Entry 5XP1 (X-ray diffraction, 2.88 A resolution); this record covers chain A.

# Chain A
Name: Immunoglobulin kappa variable 1D-33
Organism: Homo sapiens
UniProtKB: P01593 (KVD33_HUMAN); residues 0-95 here correspond to UniProt positions 22-117 (UniProt number = residue number + 22)
Sequence (109 residues; row label = number of the first residue in the row; numbering starts at 0):
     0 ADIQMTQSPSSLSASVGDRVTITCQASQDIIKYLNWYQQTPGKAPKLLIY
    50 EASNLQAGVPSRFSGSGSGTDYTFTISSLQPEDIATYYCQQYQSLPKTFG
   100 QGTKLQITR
Construct notes: expression tag (96-108)
UniProt features mapped onto this chain:
  - region: D1 to C23 (Framework-1), Q24 to I29, Y32 to N34 (Complementarity-determining-1), W35 to Y49 (Framework-2), G57 to C88 (Framework-3), Q89 to Y91, L94, P95 (Complementarity-determining-3)
Disulfide bonds: C23-C88

# In short
Chain A is Immunoglobulin kappa variable 1D-33 (Homo sapiens); the structure, Structure of monomeric mutant of
REI immunoglobulin light chain variable domain crystallized at pH 6, was determined by X-ray diffraction
together with 5XQY from the same study.
